3UEQ - chain A; structure by X-ray diffraction, 1.85 A resolution.

# Chain A
Protein: Amylosucrase
From: Neisseria polysaccharea
Notes: EC 2.4.1.4
UniProt: Q9ZEU2 (AMYS_NEIPO); residues 5-628 here correspond to UniProt positions 13-636 (UniProt number = residue number + 8)
Amino-acid sequence (632 residues; numbered -3 to 628; the number before each row is that of its first residue; numbers below 1 keep their minus sign (Gly-3 is residue -3)):
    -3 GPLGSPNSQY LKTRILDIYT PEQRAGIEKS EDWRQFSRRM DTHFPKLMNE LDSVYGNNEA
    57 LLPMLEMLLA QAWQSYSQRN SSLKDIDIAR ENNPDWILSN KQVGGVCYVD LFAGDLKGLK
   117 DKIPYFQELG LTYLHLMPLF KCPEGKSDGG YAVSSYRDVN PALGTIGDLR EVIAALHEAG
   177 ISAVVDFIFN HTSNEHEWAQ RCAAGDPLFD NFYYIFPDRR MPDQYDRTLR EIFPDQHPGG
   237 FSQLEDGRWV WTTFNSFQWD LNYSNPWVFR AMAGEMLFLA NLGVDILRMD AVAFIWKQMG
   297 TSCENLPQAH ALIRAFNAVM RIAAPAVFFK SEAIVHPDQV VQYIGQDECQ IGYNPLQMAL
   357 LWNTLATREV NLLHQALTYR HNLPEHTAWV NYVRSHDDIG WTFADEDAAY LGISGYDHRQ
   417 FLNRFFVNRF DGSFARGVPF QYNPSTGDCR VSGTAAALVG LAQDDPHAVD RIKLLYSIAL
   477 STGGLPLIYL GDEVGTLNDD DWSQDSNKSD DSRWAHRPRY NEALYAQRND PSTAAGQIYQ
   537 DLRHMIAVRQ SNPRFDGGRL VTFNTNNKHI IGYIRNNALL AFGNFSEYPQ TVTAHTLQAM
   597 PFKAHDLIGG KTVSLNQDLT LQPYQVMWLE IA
Construct notes: expression tag (-3 to 4)
Curated features (UniProtKB/Swiss-Prot):
  - active site: Asp286 (Nucleophile), Glu328 (Proton donor)
  - binding site (substrate): Asp144, His187, Gln254, Arg284, His392, Asp393, Arg509
  - site: Asp444 (Transition state stabilizer)
Small-molecule neighbours: 3-O-alpha-D-glucopyranosyl-D-fructose (OTU): Asp144, Tyr147, Ile184, His187, Arg226, Ile228, Phe229, Phe250, Gln254, Arg284, Asp286, Ala287, Phe290, Glu328, Ala329, Ile330, Val331, His392, Asp393, Arg509, Arg513
Reported in the primary citation:
  - catalytic residues: Asp286, Glu328 (citing earlier work)
  - catalytic residues: His187, His392, Asp393 (by similarity / conservation)
  - contacts within the chain: Asp144-Arg509 (salt bridge)
  - binding site for 3-O-alpha-D-glucopyranosyl-D-fructose: Asp144, Tyr147, His187, Arg226, Arg284, Asp286, Ala287, Glu328, Ile330, His392, Asp393, Arg509, Arg513
  - specificity-determining residues: Arg226, Ile330

# Summary
Chain A binds 3-O-alpha-D-glucopyranosyl-D-fructose. UniProt lists active-site residues Asp286 and Glu328 and
7 substrate-binding residues. From the paper: catalytic residues Asp286, Glu328 and His187 among others; a
binding site for 3-O-alpha-D-glucopyranosyl-D-fructose at Asp144, Tyr147 and His187 among others.
Chain A is Amylosucrase (Neisseria polysaccharea); the structure, Crystal structure of amylosucrase from
Neisseria polysaccharea in complex with turanose, was determined by X-ray diffraction together with 3UCQ from
the same study.
